PDB entry 6K5A | X-ray diffraction, 3.16 A resolution | chains A and C of the 6 polymer chains in the assembly

== Chain A ==
Protein: H(+)/Cl(-) exchange transporter ClcA
From: Escherichia coli MS 117-3
UniProtKB: E9TIA0 (E9TIA0_ECOLX); residue numbers follow UniProt; this construct covers 1-473
Amino-acid sequence (473 residues; numbered 1 to 473; the number before each row is that of its first residue):
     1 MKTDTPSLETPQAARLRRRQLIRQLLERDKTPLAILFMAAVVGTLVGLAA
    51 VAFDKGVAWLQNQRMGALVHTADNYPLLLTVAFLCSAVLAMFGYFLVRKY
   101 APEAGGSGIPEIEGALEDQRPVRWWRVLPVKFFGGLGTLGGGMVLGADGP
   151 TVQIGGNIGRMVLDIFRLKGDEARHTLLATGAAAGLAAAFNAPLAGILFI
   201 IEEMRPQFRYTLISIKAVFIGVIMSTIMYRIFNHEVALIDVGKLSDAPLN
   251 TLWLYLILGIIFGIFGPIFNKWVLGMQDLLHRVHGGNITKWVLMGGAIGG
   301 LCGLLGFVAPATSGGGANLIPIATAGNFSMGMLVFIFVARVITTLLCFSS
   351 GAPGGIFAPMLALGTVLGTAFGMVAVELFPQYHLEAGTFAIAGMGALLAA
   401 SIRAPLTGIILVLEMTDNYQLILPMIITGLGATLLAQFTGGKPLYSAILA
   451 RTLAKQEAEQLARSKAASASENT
Unresolved in the structure: 1-16, 457-473
Sequence notes: engineered mutation Ala147 (Arg in E9TIA0), Asp148 (Glu in E9TIA0), Ala317 (Phe in E9TIA0)

== Chain C ==
Protein: Fab fragment, heavy chain
From: Mus musculus
Notes: antibody fragment or engineered binder
Amino-acid sequence (222 residues; row label = number of the first residue in the row):
     1 EVRLLESGGGLVQPGGSLKLSCAASGFDYSRYWMSWVRQAPGKGLKWIGE
    51 INPVSSTINYTPSLKDKFIISRDNAKDTLYLQISKVRSEDTALYYCARLY
   101 YGYGYWYFDVWGAGTTVTVSSAKTTPPSVYPLAPGSAAAAASMVTLGCLV
   151 KGYFPEPVTVTWNSGSLAAGVHTFPAVLQAALYTLSSSVTVPSSSWPSET
   201 VTCNVAHPASSTKVDKKIVPRA
Disulfide bonds: Cys22-Cys96, Cys148-Cys203

== How chain A and chain C interact ==
Residue-residue contacts (13):
  Lys243(A) with Arg31(C), hydrogen bond (backbone-side chain)
  Asp246(A) with Tyr101(C)
  Pro248(A) with Tyr101(C), hydrophobic; Gly104(C)
  Leu249(A) with Tyr103(C)
  Asn250(A) with Tyr103(C), hydrogen bond (backbone-backbone); Gly104(C), hydrogen bond (side chain-backbone); Tyr105(C)
  Gln381(A) with Trp106(C), hydrogen bond (backbone-side chain)
  Tyr382(A) with Trp106(C), hydrogen bond (backbone-side chain)
  His383(A) with Trp33(C); Glu50(C), salt bridge; Trp106(C), hydrogen bond
Also at the interface, not in a pair above, chain C (9 interface residues in all): Leu99

== In short ==
Chain A and chain C form an interface of 8 and 9 residues respectively; the contacts include 6 hydrogen bonds
and 1 salt bridge. Polar contacts include His383(A)-Glu50(C), Lys243(A)-Arg31(C) and Asn250(A)-Gly104(C).
Here chain A is H(+)/Cl(-) exchange transporter ClcA (Escherichia coli MS 117-3) and chain C is Fab fragment,
heavy chain (Mus musculus). Entry 6K5A (Crystal structure of the E148D/R147A/F317A mutant in presence of 200
mM NaBr) was determined by X-ray diffraction, deposited together with 6AD7, 6AD8, 6ADA, 6ADB, 6ADC, 6K5D, 6K5F
and 6K5I.
